PDB entry 1LRH | X-ray diffraction, 1.90 A resolution | chains A and D

[Chain A (and D)]
Name: auxin-binding protein 1
Source organism: Zea mays
Notes: chain D of this document is another copy of the same molecule, construct and numbering; everything in this record applies to it too
UniProt: P13689 (ABP1_MAIZE); residues 1-163 here correspond to UniProt positions 39-201 (UniProt number = residue number + 38)
Sequence (163 residues; numbered 1 to 163; the number before each row is that of its first residue):
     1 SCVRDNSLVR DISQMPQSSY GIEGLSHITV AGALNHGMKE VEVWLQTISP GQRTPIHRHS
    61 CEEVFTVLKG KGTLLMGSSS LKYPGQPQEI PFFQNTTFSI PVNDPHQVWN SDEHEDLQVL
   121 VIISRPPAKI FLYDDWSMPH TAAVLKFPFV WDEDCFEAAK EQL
Not modelled in the structure: 161-163
Disulfide bonds: Cys2-Cys155
Glycans and other covalent adducts: glycan linked to Asn95
Sequence notes: engineered mutation Glu161 (Asp199 in P13689), Gln162 (Glu200 in P13689)
Metal / ion sites: Zn2+: His57, His59, Glu63, His106 (together with naphthalen-1-yl-acetic acid)
Small-molecule neighbours: naphthalen-1-yl-acetic acid (NLA): Ile22, Leu25, Trp44, Gln46, Ile48, Thr54, Pro55, His57, His59, Glu63, Phe65, His106, Ile130, Phe149, Trp151
Curated features (UniProtKB/Swiss-Prot):
  - motif: Lys160, Leu163 (Prevents secretion from ER)
  - binding site (Zn(2+)): His57, His59, Glu63, His106
  - glycosylation: Asn95 (N-linked (GlcNAc...) asparagine)
Reported in the primary citation:
  - Zn2+ coordination: His57, His59, Glu63, His106
  - binding site for naphthalen-1-yl-acetic acid: Ile22, Leu25, Gln46, Thr54, Pro55, Phe149, Trp151
  - specificity-determining residues: Ile22, Phe149 (by similarity / conservation)

[How chain A and chain D interact]
Contacting residue pairs (58):
  Leu8(A) - Met76(D)  hydrophobic
  Leu8(A) - Ile90(D)  hydrophobic
  Leu8(A) - Thr97(D)
  Leu8(A) - Phe98(D)
  Leu8(A) - Ser99(D)
  Val9(A) - Ile90(D)  hydrophobic
  Val9(A) - Phe92(D)  hydrophobic
  Val9(A) - Thr97(D)
  Val9(A) - Phe98(D)  hydrophobic
  Arg10(A) - Thr96(D)
  Arg10(A) - Thr97(D)  hydrogen bond (backbone-backbone)
  Asp11(A) - Asn95(D)
  Ile12(A) - Asn95(D)  hydrogen bond (backbone-backbone)
  Val30(A) - Thr97(D)
  Met38(A) - Glu62(D)
  Met38(A) - Val64(D)  hydrophobic
  Met38(A) - Ser99(D)
  Lys39(A) - Glu62(D)  hydrogen bond (backbone-side chain)
  Glu40(A) - Glu62(D)  hydrogen bond (backbone-side chain)
  Glu40(A) - Val102(D)
  Glu40(A) - Ser124(D)  hydrogen bond
  Glu40(A) - Arg125(D)  salt bridge
  Val41(A) - Val41(D)  hydrophobic
  Val41(A) - Glu62(D)  hydrogen bond (backbone-side chain)
  Val43(A) - Ile122(D)  hydrophobic
  Glu62(A) - Met38(D)
  Glu62(A) - Lys39(D)  hydrogen bond (side chain-backbone)
  Glu62(A) - Glu40(D)  hydrogen bond (side chain-backbone)
  Glu62(A) - Val41(D)  hydrogen bond (side chain-backbone)
  Val64(A) - Ala31(D)  hydrophobic
  Val64(A) - Met38(D)  hydrophobic
  Val64(A) - Val41(D)  hydrophobic
  Thr66(A) - Val30(D)
  Leu74(A) - Leu8(D)  hydrophobic
  Met76(A) - Leu8(D)  hydrophobic
  Ile90(A) - Leu8(D)  hydrophobic
  Ile90(A) - Val9(D)  hydrophobic
  Phe92(A) - Val9(D)  hydrophobic
  Phe93(A) - Asp11(D)
  Asn95(A) - Asp11(D)
  Asn95(A) - Ile12(D)  hydrogen bond (backbone-backbone)
  Thr96(A) - Val9(D)
  Thr96(A) - Arg10(D)
  Thr97(A) - Leu8(D)
  Thr97(A) - Val9(D)
  Thr97(A) - Arg10(D)  hydrogen bond (backbone-backbone)
  Thr97(A) - Val30(D)
  Phe98(A) - Leu8(D)
  Phe98(A) - Val9(D)  hydrophobic
  Ser99(A) - Leu8(D)
  Ser99(A) - Met38(D)  hydrogen bond
  Leu120(A) - Thr66(D)
  Leu120(A) - Leu120(D)  hydrophobic
  Ile122(A) - Val43(D)  hydrophobic
  Ile122(A) - Ile122(D)  hydrophobic
  Ser124(A) - Glu40(D)  hydrogen bond
  Ser124(A) - Val41(D)
  Arg125(A) - Glu40(D)  salt bridge
Other interface residues (no listed pair), chain A (35 interface residues in all): Ser13, Met15, Ala31, Leu68, Pro91, Val102, Ile123
Other interface residues (no listed pair), chain D (34 interface residues in all): Ser13, Leu74, Gln88, Pro91, Phe93, Ile123

[In short]
The interface between chain A and chain D involves 35 residues on one side and 34 on the other, with 13
hydrogen bonds and 2 salt bridges. Polar contacts include Glu40(A)-Arg125(D), Lys39(A)-Glu62(D) and
Glu40(A)-Glu62(D). The paper reports a binding site for naphthalen-1-yl-acetic acid at Ile22(A), Leu25(A) and
Gln46(A) among others; Zn2+ coordination by His57(A), His59(A) and Glu63(A) among others.
Both chains are auxin-binding protein 1 (Zea mays). Entry 1LRH (Crystal structure of auxin-binding protein 1
in complex with 1-naphthalene acetic acid) was determined by X-ray diffraction, deposited together with 1LR5.
